PDB entry 8TC1 | electron microscopy, 1.92 A resolution | chains B and C of the 3 polymer chains in the assembly

# Chain B (and C)
Name: Spike glycoprotein
Organism: Civet SARS CoV 007/2004
Notes: chain C of this document is another copy of the same molecule, construct and numbering; everything in this record applies to it too
UniProtKB: Q3ZTF3 (Q3ZTF3_SARS); residues 3-1108 here correspond to UniProt positions 16-1121 (UniProt number = residue number + 13)
Amino-acid sequence (1106 residues; numbered 3 to 1108; the number before each row is that of its first residue):
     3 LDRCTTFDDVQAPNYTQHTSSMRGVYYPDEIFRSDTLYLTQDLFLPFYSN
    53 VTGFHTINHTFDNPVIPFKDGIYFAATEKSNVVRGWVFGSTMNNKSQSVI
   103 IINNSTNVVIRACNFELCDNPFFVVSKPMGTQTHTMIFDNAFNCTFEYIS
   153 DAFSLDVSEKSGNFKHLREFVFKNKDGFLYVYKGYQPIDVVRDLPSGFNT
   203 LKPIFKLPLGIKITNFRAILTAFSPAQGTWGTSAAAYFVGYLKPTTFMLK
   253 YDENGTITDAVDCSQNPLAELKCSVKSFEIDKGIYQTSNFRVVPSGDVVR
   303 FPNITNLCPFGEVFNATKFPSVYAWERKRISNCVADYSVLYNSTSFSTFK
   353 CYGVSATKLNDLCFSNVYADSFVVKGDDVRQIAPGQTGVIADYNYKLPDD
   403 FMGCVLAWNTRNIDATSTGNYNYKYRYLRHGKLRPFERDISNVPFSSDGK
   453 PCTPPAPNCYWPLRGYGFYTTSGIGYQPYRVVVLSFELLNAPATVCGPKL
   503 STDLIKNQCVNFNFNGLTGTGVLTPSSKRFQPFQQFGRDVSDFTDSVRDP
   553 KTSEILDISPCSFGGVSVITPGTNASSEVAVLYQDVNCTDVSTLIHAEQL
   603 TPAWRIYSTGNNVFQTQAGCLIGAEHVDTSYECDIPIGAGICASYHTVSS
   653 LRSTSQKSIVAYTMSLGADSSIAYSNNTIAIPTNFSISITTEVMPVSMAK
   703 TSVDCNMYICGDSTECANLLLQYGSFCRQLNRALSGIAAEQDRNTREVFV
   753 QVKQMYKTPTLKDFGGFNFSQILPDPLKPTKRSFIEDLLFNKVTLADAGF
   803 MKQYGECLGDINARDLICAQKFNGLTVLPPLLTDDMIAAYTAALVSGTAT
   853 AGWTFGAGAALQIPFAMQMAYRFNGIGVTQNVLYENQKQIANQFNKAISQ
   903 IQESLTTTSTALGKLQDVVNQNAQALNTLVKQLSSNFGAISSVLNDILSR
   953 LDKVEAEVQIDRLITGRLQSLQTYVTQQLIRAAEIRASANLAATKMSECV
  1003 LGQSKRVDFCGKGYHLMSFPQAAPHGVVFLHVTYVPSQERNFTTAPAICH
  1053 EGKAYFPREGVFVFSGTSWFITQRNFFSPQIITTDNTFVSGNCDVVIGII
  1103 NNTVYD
Disordered / not traced: 597-604, 651-657, 1068-1069, 1108
Disulfide bonds: C6-C120, C115-C146, C265-C275, C310-C335, C353-C406, C365-C498, C454-C461, C511-C563, C590-C622, C635-C644, C707-C729, C712-C718, C809-C820, C1001-C1012, C1051-C1095
Covalently attached groups: N-acetylglucosamine (NAG) linked to N16, N52, N60, N96, N106, N145, N256, N305, N317, N344, N576, N589, N686, N770, N1043
Ligand contacts:
  - linoleic acid (EIC), molecule 1: C310, P311, F312, V315, F316, I332, A337, Y339, L342, Y343, F348, F351, L361, F366, V369, L408, L486, F488, V497
  - linoleic acid (EIC), molecule 2: R382, Q383, T389, G390
What the authors report for this chain:
  - binding site for linoleic acid: R382
  - post-translational modification sites: N96, N344

# Chain B / chain C interface
Residue-residue contacts (185):
  Y29(B) with Q533(C)
  E32(B) with N492(C); A493(C); F535(C); Q536(C)
  I33(B) with N492(C); Q536(C); F538(C); R540(C)
  F34(B) with K530(C); R531(C); F532(C), hydrophobic; Q536(C); F538(C), hydrogen bond (backbone-backbone); G539(C); R540(C), hydrogen bond (backbone-backbone)
  K97(B) with S443(C)
  Q99(B) with I442(C)
  D178(B) with P437(C); F438(C)
  G179(B) with P437(C); F438(C)
  F180(B) with Y370(C), hydrophobic
  K204(B) with Q533(C)
  K208(B) with N368(C); E489(C), salt bridge
  P210(B) with R329(C); Y370(C)
  L211(B) with R440(C), hydrogen bond (backbone-side chain)
  G212(B) with F438(C); E439(C); R440(C), hydrogen bond (backbone-backbone)
  N256(B) with R531(C), hydrogen bond
  Y339(B) with T389(C), hydrogen bond
  Y343(B) with G390(C), hydrogen bond (side chain-backbone); V391(C); D394(C), hydrogen bond
  N344(B) with Y429(C); R466(C)
  S347(B) with K377(C), hydrogen bond; D379(C), hydrogen bond; Y478(C)
  F348(B) with R382(C), hydrogen bond (backbone-side chain)
  S349(B) with D379(C), hydrogen bond; R382(C)
  F351(B) with R382(C); T389(C)
  T359(B) with G387(C); Q388(C)
  N362(B) with K434(C)
  D401(B) with V956(C)
  I476(B) with I476(C), hydrophobic
  S704(B) with Q288(C)
  D706(B) with S290(C); N291(C), hydrogen bond (side chain-backbone)
  M709(B) with N291(C), hydrogen bond; S564(C)
  D714(B) with C563(C); S564(C), hydrogen bond
  N720(B) with Q43(C)
  L723(B) with Q43(C)
  Q724(B) with S937(C), hydrogen bond (backbone-side chain); N938(C); F939(C)
  Y725(B) with F939(C); G940(C)
  S727(B) with T930(C); Q934(C)
  F728(B) with Q934(C); S937(C); F939(C), hydrophobic; S972(C)
  R730(B) with L41(C); S276(C); K278(C)
  Q731(B) with Q934(C), hydrogen bond
  R734(B) with Q926(C); T930(C)
  K755(B) with A670(C)
  Q756(B) with A670(C); D671(C); S672(C)
  M757(B) with L668(C); G669(C); A670(C), hydrogen bond (backbone-backbone); D671(C)
  F802(B) with Q586(C), hydrogen bond (backbone-side chain); D587(C)
  M803(B) with D587(C); V588(C); N589(C)
  K804(B) with F565(C); D587(C), hydrogen bond (backbone-side chain)
  Q805(B) with D587(C)
  Y806(B) with V524(C); P562(C), hydrogen bond (side chain-backbone); F565(C), hydrophobic; R607(C)
  C809(B) with F565(C), hydrophobic
  L810(B) with S561(C)
  I813(B) with D559(C)
  N814(B) with S529(C), hydrogen bond
  R816(B) with K530(C); D541(C); D547(C), salt bridge
  K823(B) with F565(C); D587(C), salt bridge
  F824(B) with S561(C); P562(C), hydrophobic; F565(C), hydrophobic
  G826(B) with N291(C)
  V829(B) with Q586(C), hydrogen bond (backbone-side chain)
  L830(B) with Q288(C)
  P832(B) with A641(C), hydrogen bond (backbone-backbone)
  L833(B) with P638(C), hydrophobic; A641(C), hydrogen bond (backbone-backbone); G642(C), hydrogen bond (backbone-backbone)
  L834(B) with M666(C), hydrophobic
  T835(B) with A641(C)
  M838(B) with M666(C), hydrophobic; L668(C), hydrophobic
  Y842(B) with L668(C), hydrogen bond (side chain-backbone)
  T852(B) with I674(C); Y676(C)
  W855(B) with Y1016(C)
  G858(B) with D1010(C)
  A859(B) with G1015(C); Y1016(C)
  L863(B) with A682(C); P684(C); E1041(C)
  Q864(B) with A675(C); I681(C); A682(C)
  I865(B) with I681(C), hydrophobic
  P866(B) with S677(C); N678(C); T680(C)
  M869(B) with T1046(C)
  Y873(B) with R1076(C)
  N876(B) with E1061(C)
  T881(B) with F1090(C)
  Q882(B) with P1059(C), hydrogen bond (side chain-backbone); R1060(C); E1061(C)
  N883(B) with F1058(C); F1090(C); S1092(C)
  Y886(B) with P1048(C); F1058(C), hydrophobic
  E887(B) with S1092(C), hydrogen bond
  V932(B) with S543(C), hydrogen bond (backbone-side chain)
  L935(B) with S543(C)
  S936(B) with V542(C); S543(C); D544(C)
  S944(B) with D544(C)
  V945(B) with D544(C)
  N947(B) with T520(C)
  D948(B) with L491(C)
  L950(B) with K360(C), hydrogen bond (backbone-side chain)
  S951(B) with K360(C), hydrogen bond (backbone-side chain); L364(C); L491(C); G518(C); T520(C), hydrogen bond
  R952(B) with G355(C), hydrogen bond (side chain-backbone); V356(C); S357(C), hydrogen bond (backbone-backbone); K360(C); L491(C)
  L953(B) with S357(C); K360(C)
  D954(B) with S357(C), hydrogen bond (backbone-side chain); T359(C)
  Q971(B) with Q971(C)
  Q974(B) with T975(C)
  T978(B) with T978(C)
  R988(B) with E986(C), salt bridge
  S999(B) with V1009(C); D1010(C)
  E1000(B) with R1008(C), salt bridge; V1009(C)
  R1008(B) with R1008(C)
  Q1082(B) with F1090(C)
Other interface residues (no listed pair), chain B (123 interface residues in all): D31, R35, T38, N116, N176, P205, K214, A358, G387, E742, Y758, K759, N825, T828, P831, A841, Q889, K933, D963, L981, I982, T996, L1003, G1004
Other interface residues (no listed pair), chain C (141 interface residues in all): T248, Y395, P400, D402, M404, R436, L490, L519, G521, T526, Q537, T546, G567, Q617, G640, I643, N679, D954, K955, Q979, I982, P1038, N1043, V1063, V1097, I1099

# In short
The interface between chain B and chain C involves 123 residues on one side and 141 on the other; the contacts
include 36 hydrogen bonds and 5 salt bridges. Polar contacts include K208(B)-E489(C), R816(B)-D547(C) and
K823(B)-D587(C). The paper reports a binding site for linoleic acid at R382(B); modification sites N96(B) and
N344(B).
Chain B and chain C are both Spike glycoprotein (Civet SARS CoV 007/2004); the structure, Cryo-EM Structure of
Spike Glycoprotein from Civet Coronavirus 007 in Closed Conformation, was determined by electron microscopy
(same publication as 8TC5 and 8TC0).
